PDB entry 4AQW | electron microscopy, 9.50 A resolution (very low resolution: no residue pairs are listed; an interface is given only as per-side residue counts) | chains A and B of the 3 polymer chains in the assembly

Chain A:
Molecule: Tubulin alpha-1D chain
From: Bos taurus
UniProt: Q2HJ86 (TBA1D_BOVIN); residues 1-452 here = UniProt positions 1-452
Chain sequence (452 residues; numbered 1 to 452; the number before each row is that of its first residue):
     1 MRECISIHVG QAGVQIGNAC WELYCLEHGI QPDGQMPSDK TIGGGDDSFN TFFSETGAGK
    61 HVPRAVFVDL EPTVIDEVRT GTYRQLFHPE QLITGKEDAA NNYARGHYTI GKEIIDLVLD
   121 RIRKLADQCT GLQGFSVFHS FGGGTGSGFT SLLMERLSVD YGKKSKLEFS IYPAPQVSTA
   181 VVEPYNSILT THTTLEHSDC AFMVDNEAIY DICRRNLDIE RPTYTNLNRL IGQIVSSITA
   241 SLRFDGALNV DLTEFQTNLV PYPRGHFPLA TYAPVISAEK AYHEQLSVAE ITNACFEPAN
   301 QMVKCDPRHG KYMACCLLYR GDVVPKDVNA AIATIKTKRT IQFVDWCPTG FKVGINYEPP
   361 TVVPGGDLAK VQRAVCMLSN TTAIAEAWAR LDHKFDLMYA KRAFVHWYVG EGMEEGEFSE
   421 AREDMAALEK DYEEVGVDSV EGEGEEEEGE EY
Disordered / not traced: 1, 35-60, 440-452
Construct notes: conflict I7 (Val in Q2HJ86), I114 (Leu in Q2HJ86), S136 (Leu in Q2HJ86), V137 (Ile in Q2HJ86), G265 (Ile in Q2HJ86), E358 (Gln in Q2HJ86), V437 (Met in Q2HJ86)
Residues lining bound ligands: GTP (guanosine-5'-triphosphate): G10, Q11, A12, Q15, A99, N101, G143, G144, T145, G146
Swiss-Prot annotation at these positions:
  - motif: M1 to C4 (MREC motif)
  - active site: E254
  - binding site (GTP): Q11, E71, S140, G144, T145, T179, N206, N228
  - binding site (Mg(2+)): E71
  - site: Y452 (Involved in polymerization)
  - modified residue: K40 (N6-acetyllysine), Y282 (3'-nitrotyrosine), S439 (Phosphoserine), E446 (5-glutamyl polyglutamate), Y452 (3'-nitrotyrosine)

Chain B:
Molecule: Tubulin beta-2B chain
From: Bos taurus
UniProt: Q6B856 (TBB2B_BOVIN); the author numbering skips numbers that UniProt does not, so the offset changes along the chain: 1-44 = UniProt 1-44; 47-360 = UniProt 45-358; 369-455 = UniProt 359-445
Chain sequence (445 residues; row label = number of the first residue in the row; note: 10 numbers in that range are skipped by the numbering (no residue carries them; nothing is unmodelled there)):
     1 MREIVHIQAG QCGNQIGAKF WEVISDEHGI DPTGSYHGDS DLQL
    47 ERINVYYNEA AGNKYVPRAI LVDLEPGTMD SVRSGPFGQI FRPDNFVFGQ SGAGNNWAKG
   107 HYTEGAELVD SVLDVVRKES ESCDCLQGFQ LTHSLGGGTG SGMGTLLISK IREEYPDRIM
   167 NTFSVVPSPK VSDTVVEPYN ATLSVHQLVE NTDETYCIDN EALYDICFRT LKLTTPTYGD
   227 LNHLVSATMS GVTTCLRFPG QLNADLRKLA VNMVPFPRLH FFMPGFAPLT SRGSQQYRAL
   287 TVPELTQQMF DAKNMMAACD PRHGRYLTVA AVFRGRMSMK EVDEQMLNVQ NKNSSYFVEW
   347 IPNNVKTAVC DIPP
   369 RGLKMSATFI GNSTAIQELF KRISEQFTAM FRRKAFLHWY TGEGMDEMEF TEAESNMNDL
   429 VSEYQQYQDA TADEQGEFEE EEGEDEA
Disordered / not traced: 1, 438-455
Construct notes: conflict A57 (Thr55 in Q6B856), V172 (Met170 in Q6B856), A298 (Ser296 in Q6B856), V318 (Ile316 in Q6B856)
Residues lining bound ligands:
  - GDP (guanosine-5'-diphosphate): G10, Q11, C12, G143, G144, T145, G146
  - taxol (TA1): V23, D226, L230, A233, L275, T276, R278, P360, R369, G370, L371
Swiss-Prot annotation at these positions:
  - motif: M1 to I4 (MREI motif)
  - binding site (GTP): Q11, E71, S140, G144, T145, G146, N206, N228
  - binding site (Mg(2+)): E71
  - modified residue: S40 (Phosphoserine), K60 (N6-acetyllysine), S174 (Phosphoserine), T287 (Phosphothreonine), T292 (Phosphothreonine), R320 (Omega-N-methylarginine), E448 (5-glutamyl polyglutamate)
  - cross-link (Glycyl lysine isopeptide (Lys-Gly)): K60 (interchain with G-Cter in ubiquitin), K326 (interchain with G-Cter in ubiquitin)

Chain A / chain B interface:
No residue of chain A is in contact with chain B in this assembly.

Summary:
No residue of chain A is in contact with chain B. Chain A binds GTP. Bound to chain B: GDP and taxol. Curated
annotation (UniProt) lists active-site residue E254(A), 8 GTP-binding residues and Mg2+-binding residue E71(A)
on chain A; 8 GTP-binding residues on chain B.
Chain A is Tubulin alpha-1D chain and chain B is Tubulin beta-2B chain, both from Bos taurus; the structure,
Model of human kinesin-5 motor domain (1II6, 3HQD) and mammalian tubulin heterodimer (1JFF) docked into the
..., was determined by electron microscopy together with 4AQV from the same study.
